PDB entry 8RP1 | X-ray diffraction, 1.86 A resolution | chains AAA and DDD

# Chain AAA
Protein: Aminodeoxychorismate synthase component 2
Source organism: Escherichia coli
Notes: EC 2.6.1.85
UniProt: P00903 (PABA_ECOLI); residues 1-187 here = UniProt positions 1-187
Sequence (188 residues; numbered 0 to 187; the number before each row is that of its first residue; numbering starts at 0):
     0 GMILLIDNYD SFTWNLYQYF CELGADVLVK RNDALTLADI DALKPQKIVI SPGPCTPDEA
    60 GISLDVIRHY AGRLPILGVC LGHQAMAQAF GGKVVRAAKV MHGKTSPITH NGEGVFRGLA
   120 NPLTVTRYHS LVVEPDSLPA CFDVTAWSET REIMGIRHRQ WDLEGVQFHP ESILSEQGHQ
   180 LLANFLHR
Differences from the reference sequence: expression tag (0)
Small-molecule neighbours: glutamic acid (GLU): Pro51, Gly52, Pro53, Cys54, Val78, Cys79, Leu80, Gln83, Tyr127, His128, Ser129, Leu130, His168
UniProt features mapped onto this chain:
  - active site: Cys79, His168, Glu170
  - mutagenesis: Cys79 (C79S: 10000-fold decrease in catalytic efficiency), His168 (H168Q: Loss of activity), Glu170 (E170A: 150-fold decrease in catalytic efficiency; E170D: 4-fold decrease in catalytic efficiency; E170K/Q: Loss of activity)
From the paper describing this entry:
  - conformationally variable residues (loop rearrangement): Gly52 to Pro56

# Chain DDD
Protein: Aminodeoxychorismate synthase component 1
Source organism: Escherichia coli
Notes: EC 2.6.1.85
UniProt: P05041 (PABB_ECOLI); numbering as in UniProt (aligned over 1-453)
Sequence (456 residues; numbered -2 to 453; the number before each row is that of its first residue; numbers below 1 keep their minus sign (Gln-2 is residue -2)):
    -2 QGHMKTLSPA VITLLWRQDA AEFYFSRLSH LPWAMLLHSG YADHPYSRFD IVVAEPICTL
    58 TTFGKETVVS ESEKRTTTTD DPLQVLQQVL DRADIRPTHN EDLPFQGGAL GLFGYDLGRR
   118 FESLPEIAEQ DIVLPDMAVG IYDWALIVDH QRHTVSLLSH NDVNARRAWL ESQQFSPQED
   178 FTLTSDWQSN MTREQYGEKF RQVQEYLHSG DCYQVNLAQR FHATYSGDEW QAFLQLNQAN
   238 RAPFSAFLRL EQGAILSLSP ERFILCDNSE IQTRPIKGTL PRLPDPQEDS KQAVKLANSA
   298 KDRAENLMIV DLMRNDIGRV AVAGSVKVPE LFVVEPFPAV HHLVSTITAQ LPEQLHASDL
   358 LRAAFPGGSI TGAPKVRAME IIDELEPQRR NAWCGSIGYL SFCGNMDTSI TIRTLTAING
   418 QIFCSAGGGI VADSQEEAEY QETFDKVNRI LKQLEK
Unresolved in the structure: -2
Differences from the reference sequence: expression tag (-2 to 0)
Ion coordination: Mg2+ near Glu439 (its only coordinating residue here)
Small-molecule neighbours: tryptophan (TRP): Leu34, His35, Ser36, Tyr43, Ser44, Arg45, Phe46, Pro240, Phe241, Ser242, Arg259, Ile394, Gly395, Asp404, Thr405, Ser406
UniProt features mapped onto this chain:
  - active site: Glu258 (Proton donor), Lys274 (N6-(4-deoxychorismate)-lysine intermediate)
  - binding site (L-tryptophan): Ser36, Tyr43 to Phe46, Pro240 to Ser242
  - mutagenesis: Glu258 (E258A: The reaction is extremely slow; E258D: The reaction is extremely slow), Lys274 (K274A: Absence of covalent intermediate. Addition of ammonia allows the formation of the covalent intermediate and shows that ammonia can replace the function of K-274. Reduced catalytic efficiency ...), Gly275 (G275S: Catalytically inactive for both the glutamine-dependent and ammonia-dependent reactions and fails to interact with PabA), Arg311 (R311K: Catalytically active in the NH3-dependent, but inactive for the glutamine-dependent reactions and fails to complex with PabA), Arg316 (R316H: Catalytically inactive for both the glutamine-dependent and ammonia-dependent reactions and fails to interact with PabA), Ser322 (S322T: Complete loss of aminodeoxychorismate synthase activity), His339 (H339W: Catalytically inactive for both the glutamine-dependent and ammonia-dependent reactions and fails to interact with PabA)

# How chain AAA and chain DDD interact
Contacting residue pairs (60):
  Tyr8(AAA) - Pro371(DDD)
  Asp9(AAA) - Pro371(DDD)
  Ser10(AAA) - Leu309(DDD)
  Ser10(AAA) - Asn312(DDD)  hydrogen bond (backbone-side chain)
  Ser10(AAA) - Pro371(DDD)
  Ser10(AAA) - Lys372(DDD)  hydrogen bond (side chain-backbone)
  Phe11(AAA) - Asp308(DDD)
  Phe11(AAA) - Asn312(DDD)  hydrogen bond (backbone-side chain)
  Thr12(AAA) - Asn312(DDD)  hydrogen bond (backbone-side chain)
  Trp13(AAA) - Asn312(DDD)  hydrogen bond (backbone-side chain)
  Trp13(AAA) - Gly315(DDD)
  Trp13(AAA) - Arg316(DDD)
  Asn14(AAA) - Asp308(DDD)  hydrogen bond (side chain-backbone)
  Asn14(AAA) - Arg311(DDD)
  Asn14(AAA) - Asn312(DDD)  hydrogen bond (side chain-backbone)
  Tyr16(AAA) - Gly315(DDD)
  Gln17(AAA) - Gly315(DDD)  hydrogen bond (side chain-backbone)
  Gln17(AAA) - Ala318(DDD)  hydrogen bond (side chain-backbone)
  Gln17(AAA) - Val319(DDD)
  Gln17(AAA) - Ala320(DDD)
  Gln17(AAA) - Gly321(DDD)  hydrogen bond (side chain-backbone)
  Tyr18(AAA) - Arg311(DDD)  hydrogen bond
  Cys20(AAA) - Ala320(DDD)  hydrophobic
  Glu21(AAA) - Gly321(DDD)
  Arg30(AAA) - Glu119(DDD)  salt bridge
  Arg30(AAA) - Arg316(DDD)
  Gly52(AAA) - Tyr210(DDD)  hydrogen bond (backbone-side chain)
  Pro53(AAA) - Gly207(DDD)
  Pro53(AAA) - Asp208(DDD)
  Pro53(AAA) - Pro371(DDD)  hydrophobic
  Cys54(AAA) - Gly207(DDD)  hydrogen bond (backbone-backbone)
  Cys54(AAA) - Asp208(DDD)  hydrogen bond
  Arg95(AAA) - His205(DDD)
  Arg95(AAA) - Ser206(DDD)
  Val99(AAA) - His205(DDD)
  Val99(AAA) - Ala429(DDD)  hydrophobic
  His101(AAA) - Leu204(DDD)
  His101(AAA) - Cys209(DDD)
  His101(AAA) - Tyr210(DDD)
  His101(AAA) - Ala301(DDD)
  His101(AAA) - Met305(DDD)
  Gly102(AAA) - Ala301(DDD)
  Gly102(AAA) - Leu304(DDD)
  Lys103(AAA) - Asp430(DDD)  salt bridge
  Tyr127(AAA) - Tyr210(DDD)
  Tyr127(AAA) - Leu304(DDD)  hydrogen bond (side chain-backbone)
  Tyr127(AAA) - Met305(DDD)
  Tyr127(AAA) - Asp308(DDD)  hydrogen bond
  Ser129(AAA) - Leu204(DDD)  hydrogen bond (side chain-backbone)
  Ser129(AAA) - His205(DDD)
  Ser129(AAA) - Gly207(DDD)
  Leu130(AAA) - Ser206(DDD)
  Glu170(AAA) - Arg311(DDD)  hydrogen bond (backbone-side chain)
  Ser171(AAA) - Asp308(DDD)  hydrogen bond
  Ser171(AAA) - Arg311(DDD)
  Ile172(AAA) - Leu304(DDD)  hydrophobic
  Ile172(AAA) - Asp308(DDD)  hydrogen bond (backbone-side chain)
  Ile172(AAA) - Arg311(DDD)
  Ile172(AAA) - Val325(DDD)  hydrophobic
  Leu173(AAA) - Leu304(DDD)  hydrophobic
Also at the interface, not in a pair above, chain AAA (30 interface residues in all): Asp6, Thr125
Also at the interface, not in a pair above, chain DDD (32 interface residues in all): Glu202, Val307, Val323, Leu328, Val373, Arg374

# Overview
The interface between chain AAA and chain DDD involves 30 residues on one side and 32 on the other, with 20
hydrogen bonds and 2 salt bridges. Polar pairs include Arg30(AAA)-Glu119(DDD), Lys103(AAA)-Asp430(DDD) and
Ser10(AAA)-Asn312(DDD). Chain AAA binds glutamic acid. Bound to chain DDD: tryptophan. From the paper:
conformational variability at Gly52(AAA).
Chain AAA is Aminodeoxychorismate synthase component 2 and chain DDD is Aminodeoxychorismate synthase
component 1, both from Escherichia coli; the structure, Aminodeoxychorismate synthase complex from Escherichia
coli, with glutamine added, was determined by X-ray diffraction (same publication as 8RP0, 8RP2, 8RP6 and
8RP7).
